6X1F - chains C and E of the 6 polymer chains in the assembly; structure by X-ray diffraction, 2.70 A resolution.

Chain C:
Protein: Tubulin alpha-1B chain
Source organism: Sus scrofa
UniProt: Q2XVP4 (TBA1B_PIG); numbering as in UniProt (aligned over 1-450)
Chain sequence (450 residues; row label = number of the first residue in the row):
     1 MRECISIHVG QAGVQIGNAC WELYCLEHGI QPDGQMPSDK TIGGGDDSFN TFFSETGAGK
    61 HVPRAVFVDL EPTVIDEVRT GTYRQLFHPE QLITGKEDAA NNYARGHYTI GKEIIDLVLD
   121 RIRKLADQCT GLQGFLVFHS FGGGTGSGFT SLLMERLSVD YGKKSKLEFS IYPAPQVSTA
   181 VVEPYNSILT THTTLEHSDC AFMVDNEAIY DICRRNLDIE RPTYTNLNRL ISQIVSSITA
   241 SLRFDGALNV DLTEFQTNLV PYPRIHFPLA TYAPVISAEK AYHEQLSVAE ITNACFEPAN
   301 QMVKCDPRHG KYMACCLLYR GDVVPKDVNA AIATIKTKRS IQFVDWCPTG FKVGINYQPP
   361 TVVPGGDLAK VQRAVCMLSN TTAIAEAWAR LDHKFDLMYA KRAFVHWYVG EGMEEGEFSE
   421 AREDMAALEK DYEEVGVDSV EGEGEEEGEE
Not modelled in the structure: 441-450
Curated features (UniProtKB/Swiss-Prot):
  - motif: M1 to C4 (MREC motif)
  - active site: E254
  - binding site (GTP): G10, Q11, A12, Q15, E71, A99, S140, G143, G144, T145, G146, T179, E183, N206, Y224, N228, L252
  - binding site (Mg(2+)): E71
  - modified residue: K40 (N6,N6,N6-trimethyllysine), S48 (Phosphoserine), S232 (Phosphoserine), Y282 (3'-nitrotyrosine), R339 (Omega-N-methylarginine), S439 (Phosphoserine), E443 (5-glutamyl polyglutamate), E445 (5-glutamyl polyglutamate)
  - cross-link (Glycyl lysine isopeptide (Lys-Gly)): K326 (interchain with G-Cter in ubiquitin), K370 (interchain with G-Cter in ubiquitin)
Ion coordination: Ca2+: D39, T41, G44, E55
Residues lining bound ligands:
  - GTP (guanosine-5'-triphosphate): G10, Q11, A12, Q15, I16, D69, D98, A99, A100, N101, S140, G142, G143, G144, T145, G146, I171, P173, V177, S178, T179, E183, N206, Y224, L227, N228, I231
  - Y5M (7-methoxy-4-(2-methyl-6,7-dihydro-5H-cyclopenta[d]pyrimidin-4-yl)-3,4-dihydroquinoxalin-2(1H)-one): N101, T179, V181

Chain E:
Protein: Stathmin-4
Source organism: Rattus norvegicus
UniProt: P63043 (STMN4_RAT); residues 5-145 here correspond to UniProt positions 49-189 (UniProt number = residue number + 44)
Chain sequence (143 residues; numbered 3 to 145; the number before each row is that of its first residue):
     3 MADMEVIELN KCTSGQSFEV ILKPPSFDGV PEFNASLPRR RDPSLEEIQK KLEAAEERRK
    63 YQEAELLKHL AEKREHEREV IQKAIEENNN FIKMAKEKLA QKMESNKENR EAHLAAMLER
   123 LQEKDKHAEE VRKNKELKEE ASR
Not modelled in the structure: 3-5, 29-43, 142-145
Construct notes: initiating methionine (3); expression tag (4)
Curated features (UniProtKB/Swiss-Prot):
  - modified residue: S46 (Phosphoserine)

Interface between chain C and chain E:
Contacting residue pairs - 32 pairs, chain C then chain E:
  H107(C) - K104(E)
  H107(C) - M105(E)
  Y108(C) - K104(E)
  Y108(C) - M105(E)  hydrophobic
  Y108(C) - N108(E)
  T109(C) - R112(E)
  K112(C) - M105(E)
  E155(C) - L101(E)
  E155(C) - K104(E)  salt bridge
  R156(C) - L101(E)
  S158(C) - F93(E)
  S158(C) - I94(E)
  V159(C) - I94(E)
  V159(C) - K98(E)
  G162(C) - I94(E)
  K163(C) - N90(E)
  K163(C) - F93(E)
  T193(C) - K104(E)
  E196(C) - K100(E)  salt bridge
  H197(C) - F93(E)
  H197(C) - A97(E)
  V409(C) - H115(E)
  G410(C) - R112(E)
  G410(C) - H115(E)
  E411(C) - N108(E)  hydrogen bond (backbone-side chain)
  E411(C) - R112(E)  salt bridge
  G412(C) - N108(E)
  G412(C) - N111(E)  hydrogen bond (backbone-side chain)
  G412(C) - R112(E)
  M413(C) - N108(E)
  E414(C) - S107(E)
  E414(C) - N111(E)  hydrogen bond
Also at the interface, not in a pair above, chain C (21 interface residues in all): L152, E417

Overview:
The interface between chain C and chain E involves 21 residues on one side and 14 on the other, with 3
hydrogen bonds and 3 salt bridges. Among the polar pairs are E155(C)-K104(E), E196(C)-K100(E) and
E411(C)-R112(E). Chain C binds GTP and compound Y5M.
Chain C is Tubulin alpha-1B chain (Sus scrofa) and chain E is Stathmin-4 (Rattus norvegicus); the structure,
Tubulin-RB3_SLD-TTL in complex with compound 5m, was determined by X-ray diffraction, deposited together with
6X1C, 6X1E, 7LZ7 and 7LZ8.
